8TGP - chains A and B; structure by X-ray diffraction, 1.76 A resolution.

[Chain A]
Molecule: NAD-dependent protein deacetylase sirtuin-2
Organism: Homo sapiens
Notes: EC 2.3.1.286, 2.3.1.-
UniProtKB: Q8IXJ6 (SIR2_HUMAN); residue numbers follow UniProt; this construct covers 34-356
Amino-acid sequence (323 residues; numbered 34 to 356; the number before each row is that of its first residue):
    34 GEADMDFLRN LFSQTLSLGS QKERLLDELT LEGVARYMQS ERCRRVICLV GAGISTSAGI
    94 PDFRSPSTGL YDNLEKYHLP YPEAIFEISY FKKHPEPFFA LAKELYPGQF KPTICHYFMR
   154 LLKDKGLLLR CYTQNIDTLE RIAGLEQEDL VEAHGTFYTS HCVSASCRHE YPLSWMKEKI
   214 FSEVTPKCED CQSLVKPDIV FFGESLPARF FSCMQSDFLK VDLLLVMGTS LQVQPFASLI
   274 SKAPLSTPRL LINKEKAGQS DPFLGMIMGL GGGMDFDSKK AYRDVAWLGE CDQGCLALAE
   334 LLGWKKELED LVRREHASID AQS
Disordered / not traced: 34-56, 98-113, 298-304, 356
Bound ions: Zn2+: C195, C200, C221, C224
Swiss-Prot annotation at these positions:
  - motif: L41 to L51 (Nuclear export signal)
  - active site: H187 (Proton acceptor)
  - binding site (NAD(+)): A85 to T89, D95 to R97, Q167 to D170, T262, S263, N286 to E288, C324
  - binding site (Zn(2+)): C195, C200, C221, C224
  - modified residue (Phosphoserine): S53, S100, S207
  - mutagenesis: S53 (S53A: Reduces deacetylase activity), R97 (R97A: No effect on deacetylase activity), S98 (S98A: Inhibits deacetylase activity), S100 (S100A: Reduces deacetylase activity), E116 (E116A: Reduces binding for the peptide inhibitor S2iL5), E120 (E120A: Reduces binding for the peptide inhibitor S2iL5), Q167 (Q167A: Reduces deacetylase activity. Inhibits the block of entry to chromosome condensation and subsequent hyperploidy cell formation in response to mitotic stress ...), N168 (N168A: Abolishes deacetylation of alpha-tubulin. Inhibits deacetylation of histone H3 at 'Lys-18' ...), D170 (D170A/N: Reduces deacetylase activity), H187 (H187Y/A: Inhibits deacetylase activity toward histone, alpha-tubulin, FZR1 and CDC20. No effect on CDK2-dependent phosphorylation ...), F244 (F244A: Strongly reduces binding for the peptide inhibitor S2iL5), Q265 (Q265A: Reduces binding for the peptide inhibitor S2iL5), 6 further mutagenesis entries in UniProt
From the paper describing this entry:
  - conformationally variable residues (helix shift, side-chain flip): Q142, K338 to Q355
  - mutagenesis - Q142A, E340A: decreased binding to dimeric population of enzyme
  - mutagenesis - Q142A/E340A: decreased catalytic activity (deacetylase activity)
  - mutagenesis - Q142A/E340A: unchanged catalytic activity (defatty-acylase activity)
  - mutagenesis - Q142A/E340A: decreased binding to split GFP fragments

[Chain B]
Molecule: H4K16(myristoyl) peptide
UniProtKB: P62805 (H4_HUMAN); residues 8-20 here correspond to UniProt positions 9-21 (UniProt number = residue number + 1)
Amino-acid sequence (13 residues; each row starts with the number of its first residue):
     8 KGLGKGGAKR HRK
Disordered / not traced: 8-13, 19-20
Glycans and other covalent adducts: myristic acid (MYR) linked to K16
Swiss-Prot annotation at these positions:
  - DNA-binding region: K16 to K20
  - modified residue: K8 (N6-(2-hydroxyisobutyryl)lysine), K12 (N6-(2-hydroxyisobutyryl)lysine), K16 (N6-(2-hydroxyisobutyryl)lysine), K20 (N6,N6,N6-trimethyllysine)
  - cross-link (Glycyl lysine isopeptide (Lys-Gly)): K12 (interchain with G-Cter in SUMO2), K20 (interchain with G-Cter in SUMO2)

[How chain A and chain B interact]
Residue-residue contacts - 17 pairs, chain A then chain B:
  H187(A) - K16(B)
  V233(A) - K16(B)  hydrogen bond (backbone-side chain)
  F234(A) - K16(B)
  F235(A) - K16(B)
  G236(A) - A15(B)
  G236(A) - K16(B)  hydrogen bond (backbone-backbone)
  E237(A) - A15(B)
  E237(A) - K16(B)  hydrogen bond (backbone-backbone)
  L239(A) - G14(B)
  L239(A) - K16(B)
  Q265(A) - H18(B)
  V266(A) - R17(B)
  Q267(A) - A15(B)
  Q267(A) - K16(B)
  Q267(A) - R17(B)  hydrogen bond (backbone-backbone)
  P268(A) - G14(B)
  P268(A) - A15(B)
Interface residues without a listed pair, chain A (13 interface residues in all): S238, F244

[Summary]
13 residues of chain A face 5 of chain B across their interface, with 4 hydrogen bonds. Polar pairs include
V233(A)-K16(B), G236(A)-K16(B) and E237(A)-K16(B). Myristic acid is covalently linked to K16(B). The paper
reports that Q142A and E340A of chain A reduce binding to dimeric population of enzyme; conformational
variability at Q142(A) and K338(A).
Chain A is NAD-dependent protein deacetylase sirtuin-2 (Homo sapiens) and chain B is H4K16(myristoyl) peptide;
the structure, Crystal structure of SIRT2 with FAM-PEG4-H4K16(myristoyl) peptide, was determined by X-ray
diffraction.
